6GB3 - chain A; structure by X-ray diffraction, 1.75 A resolution.

Chain A:
Protein: Putative blue-light photoreceptor
From: Dinoroseobacter shibae (strain DSM 16493 / NCIMB 14021 / DFL 12)
UniProt: A8LP63 (A8LP63_DINSH); residues 1-138 here correspond to UniProt positions 2-139 (UniProt number = residue number + 1)
Chain sequence (146 residues; numbered 1 to 146; the number before each row is that of its first residue):
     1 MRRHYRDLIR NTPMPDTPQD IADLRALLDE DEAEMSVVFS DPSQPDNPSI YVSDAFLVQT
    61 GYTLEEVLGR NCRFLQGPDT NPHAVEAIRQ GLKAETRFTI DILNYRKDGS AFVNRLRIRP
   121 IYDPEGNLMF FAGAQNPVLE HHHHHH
Unresolved in the structure: 1-19, 140-146
Construct notes: engineered mutation Ser49 (Met50 in A8LP63); expression tag (139-146)
Small-molecule neighbours: FMN (flavin mononucleotide): Val38, Ser40, Asn47, Asn71, Cys72, Arg73, Leu75, Gln76, Val85, Ile88, Arg89, Leu92, Ile102, Asn104, Asn114, Leu116, Ile118, Phe131, Ala132, Gly133, Gln135

In short:
Chain A binds flavin mononucleotide.
Chain A is Putative blue-light photoreceptor (Dinoroseobacter shibae (strain DSM 16493 / NCIMB 14021 / DFL
12)); the structure, A fast recovering full-length LOV protein (DsLOV) from the marine phototrophic bacterium
Dinoroseobacter shibae (Dark state) ..., was determined by X-ray diffraction together with 6GAY, 6GBA and 6GBV
from the same study.
